PDB entry 4OGL | X-ray diffraction, 1.25 A resolution | chains B and C of the 6 polymer chains in the assembly

[Chain B (and C)]
Protein: Uridine phosphorylase
Source organism: Vibrio cholerae O1 biovar El Tor
Notes: EC 2.4.2.3; chain C of this document is another copy of the same molecule, construct and numbering; everything in this record applies to it too
UniProtKB: Q9KT71 (Q9KT71_VIBCH); residues 1-253 here correspond to UniProt positions 6-258 (UniProt number = residue number + 5)
Sequence (253 residues; row label = number of the first residue in the row):
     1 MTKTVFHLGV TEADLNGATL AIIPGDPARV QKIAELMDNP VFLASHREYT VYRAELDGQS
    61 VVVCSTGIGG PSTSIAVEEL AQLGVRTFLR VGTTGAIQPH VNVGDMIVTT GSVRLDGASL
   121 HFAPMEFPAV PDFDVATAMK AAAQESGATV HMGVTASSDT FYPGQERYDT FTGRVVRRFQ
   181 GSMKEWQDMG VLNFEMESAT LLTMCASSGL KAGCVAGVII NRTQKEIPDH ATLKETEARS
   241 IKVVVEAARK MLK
Disordered / not traced: 1-2
Ion coordination: Na+: E48, I68, S72 (shared with 3 residues of chain A)
Ligand contacts: thymine (TDR): T93, T94, G95, F161, Q165, R167, F194, E195, M196, I219, I220

[Interface between chain B and chain C]
Contacting residue pairs (55):
  T110(B) - V130(C)
  T110(B) - F133(C)
  G111(B) - P128(C)
  S112(B) - E126(C)
  S112(B) - P128(C)
  V113(B) - E126(C)
  V113(B) - F127(C)  hydrophobic
  V113(B) - P128(C)
  R114(B) - E126(C)  hydrogen bond (backbone-backbone)
  L115(B) - E126(C)
  F122(B) - M189(C)
  A123(B) - M189(C)  hydrophobic
  P124(B) - W186(C)  hydrophobic
  P124(B) - M189(C)
  M125(B) - M125(C)  hydrophobic
  M125(B) - E126(C)
  E126(B) - S112(C)
  E126(B) - V113(C)
  E126(B) - R114(C)  hydrogen bond (backbone-backbone)
  E126(B) - L115(C)
  E126(B) - M125(C)
  E126(B) - R178(C)  salt bridge
  F127(B) - V113(C)  hydrophobic
  F127(B) - V191(C)  hydrophobic
  P128(B) - G111(C)
  P128(B) - S112(C)
  P128(B) - V113(C)
  P128(B) - V154(C)  hydrophobic
  V130(B) - T110(C)
  V130(B) - V154(C)  hydrophobic
  F133(B) - F133(C)  hydrophobic
  F133(B) - A136(C)  hydrophobic
  F133(B) - T137(C)
  F133(B) - K140(C)
  F133(B) - M152(C)  hydrophobic
  D134(B) - K140(C)  salt bridge
  A136(B) - F133(C)  hydrophobic
  T137(B) - F133(C)
  K140(B) - F133(C)
  K140(B) - D134(C)  salt bridge
  M152(B) - F133(C)  hydrophobic
  V154(B) - P128(C)  hydrophobic
  V154(B) - V130(C)  hydrophobic
  R178(B) - E126(C)  salt bridge
  W186(B) - P124(C)  hydrophobic
  D188(B) - S207(C)
  M189(B) - F122(C)
  M189(B) - A123(C)  hydrophobic
  M189(B) - F127(C)  hydrophobic
  M189(B) - A206(C)
  M189(B) - S207(C)
  V191(B) - F127(C)  hydrophobic
  A206(B) - M189(C)
  S207(B) - D188(C)
  S207(B) - M189(C)
Other interface residues (no listed pair), chain B (29 interface residues in all): E185

[In short]
29 residues of chain B face 28 of chain C across their interface; the contacts include 2 hydrogen bonds and 4
salt bridges. Polar contacts include E126(B)-R178(C), D134(B)-K140(C) and R114(B)-E126(C). Chain B binds
thymine. E48(B), I68(B) and S72(B) form the Na+ site.
Both chains are Uridine phosphorylase (Vibrio cholerae O1 biovar El Tor). Entry 4OGL (X-ray structure uridine
phosphorylase from Vibrio cholerae in complex with thymine at 1.25 A resolution) was determined by X-ray
diffraction (same publication as 5C80, 4OEH, 4LZW and 4IP0).
